Entry 9EI9 (electron microscopy, 3.89 A resolution); this record covers chains D and J of the 10 polymer chains in the assembly.

== Chain D (and J) ==
Protein: 5E10 Fab Light chain
Organism: Mus musculus
Notes: antibody fragment or engineered binder; chain J of this document is another copy of the same molecule, construct and numbering; everything in this record applies to it too
Amino-acid sequence (111 residues; row label = number of the first residue in the row; note: 1 number in that range is skipped by the numbering (no residue carries it; nothing is unmodelled there); a row labelled like 27A-27C holds insertion residues (27A, then the next letters in order)):
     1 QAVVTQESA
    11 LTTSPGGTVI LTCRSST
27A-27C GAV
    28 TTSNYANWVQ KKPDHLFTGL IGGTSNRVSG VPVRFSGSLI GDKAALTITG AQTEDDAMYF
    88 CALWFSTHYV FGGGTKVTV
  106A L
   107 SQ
Unresolved in the structure: 108 (chain J: fully traced)

== Interface between chain D and chain J ==
Residue-residue contacts - 5 pairs, chain D then chain J:
  Pro-15(D) / Ser-14(J)  hydrogen bond (backbone-backbone)
  Gly-16(D) / Ser-14(J)
  Gly-16(D) / Gly-17(J)
  Thr-76(D) / Thr-18(J)
  Gly-77(D) / Thr-18(J)
Other interface residues (no listed pair), chain J (4 interface residues in all): Thr-13

== Overview ==
Chain D and chain J each contribute 4 residues to their interface, with 1 hydrogen bond. Its one hydrogen
bond, Pro-15(D)/Ser-14(J), is backbone to backbone.
Chain D and chain J are both 5E10 Fab Light chain (Mus musculus); the structure, Cryo-EM structure of 5E10 Fab
in complex with H3 influenza Victoria 2011 HA trimer, was determined by electron microscopy (same publication
as 9E69, 8TX3 and 8TXU).
